5NJP - chain A; structure by X-ray diffraction, 1.70 A resolution.

== Chain A ==
Molecule: Lysozyme C
Organism: Gallus gallus
Notes: EC 3.2.1.17
UniProtKB: P00698 (LYSC_CHICK); residues 1-129 here correspond to UniProt positions 19-147 (UniProt number = residue number + 18)
Chain sequence (129 residues; row label = number of the first residue in the row):
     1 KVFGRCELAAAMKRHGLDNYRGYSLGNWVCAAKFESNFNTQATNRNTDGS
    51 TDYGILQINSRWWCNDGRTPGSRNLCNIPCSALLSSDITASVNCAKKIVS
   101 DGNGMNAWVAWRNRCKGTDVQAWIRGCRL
Curated features (UniProtKB/Swiss-Prot):
  - active site: E35, D52
  - binding site (substrate): D101
Disulfides: C6-C127, C30-C115, C64-C80, C76-C94
Ion coordination: Na+: S60, C64, S72, R73
From the paper describing this entry:
  - catalytic residues: E35, D52 (citing earlier work)

== Summary ==
S60, C64, S72 and R73 coordinate Na+. From UniProt: active-site residues E35 and D52 and substrate-binding
residue D101. From the paper: catalytic residues E35 and D52.
Chain A is Lysozyme C (Gallus gallus); the structure, Mix-and-diffuse serial synchrotron crystallography:
structure of N,N',N''-Triacetylchitotriose bound to Lysozyme with 1s time-delay, phased with 1HEW, was
determined by X-ray diffraction together with 5NJQ, 5NJR and 5NJS from the same study.
